PDB entry 4NE1 | X-ray diffraction, 6.50 A resolution (low resolution: residue-level contacts below are approximate; hydrogen-bond / salt-bridge calls are withheld) | chains C and D of the 24 polymer chains in the assembly

Chain C:
Molecule: Centromere protein S
From: Homo sapiens
UniProtKB: Q8N2Z9 (CENPS_HUMAN); numbering as in UniProt (aligned over 14-118)
Amino-acid sequence (105 residues; row label = number of the first residue in the row):
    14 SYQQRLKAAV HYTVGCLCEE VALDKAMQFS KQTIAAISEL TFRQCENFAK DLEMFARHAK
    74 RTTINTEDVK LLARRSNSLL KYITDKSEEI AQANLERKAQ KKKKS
Disordered / not traced: 107-118
Sequence notes: conflict Ala-39 (Glu in Q8N2Z9), Ala-106 (Ile in Q8N2Z9)
Curated features (UniProtKB/Swiss-Prot):
  - mutagenesis: Lys-73 to Arg-74 (No effect on CENPX- and FANCM-binding; loss of double-stranded DNA-binding of the MHF heterodimer and of FANCM recruitment to fork DNA decrease in FA core complex activity, as shown by lower levels ...), Arg-87 to Arg-88 (Partial loss of CENPX- and FANCM-binding decrease in FA core complex activity, as shown by lower levels of FANCD2 monoubiquitination and higher frequency of sister chromatin exchanges ...)
Reported in the primary citation:
  - mutagenesis - K73A/K94A/K99A/R110A, K73A/R74A: abolished binding to the 26-nt DNA strand
  - mutagenesis - K73A/K94A/K99A/R110A: unchanged binding to FANCM
  - mutagenesis - K73A/K94A/K99A/R110A: decreased growth in response to mitomycin C (MMC)
  - mutagenesis - K73A/K94A/K99A/R110A: decreased signaling

Chain D:
Molecule: Centromere protein X
From: Homo sapiens
UniProtKB: A8MT69 (CENPX_HUMAN); numbering as in UniProt (aligned over 8-81)
Amino-acid sequence (74 residues; each row starts with the number of its first residue):
     8 SGFRKELVSR LLHLHFKDDK TKVSGDALQL MVELLKVFVV EAAVRGVRQA QAEDALRVDV
    68 DQLEKVLPQL LLDF
Reported in the primary citation:
  - mutagenesis - K12A/H20A/K27A/K29A: abolished binding to the 26-nt DNA strand

Interface between chain C and chain D:
Residue-residue contacts (94; chain C residue first):
  Tyr-15(C) / Arg-17(D)
  Gln-16(C) / Leu-21(D)
  Gln-16(C) / His-22(D)
  Leu-19(C) / Leu-21(D)
  Ala-22(C) / Arg-11(D)
  Ala-22(C) / Leu-14(D)
  Val-23(C) / Leu-18(D)
  Tyr-25(C) / Arg-11(D)
  Thr-26(C) / Phe-10(D)
  Thr-26(C) / Arg-11(D)
  Val-27(C) / Phe-10(D)
  Val-27(C) / Val-46(D)
  Cys-29(C) / Ser-8(D)
  Leu-30(C) / Ser-8(D)
  Leu-30(C) / Phe-10(D)
  Leu-30(C) / Lys-43(D)
  Leu-30(C) / Val-46(D)
  Leu-30(C) / Val-47(D)
  Cys-31(C) / Val-46(D)
  Cys-31(C) / Ala-50(D)
  Glu-33(C) / Ser-8(D)
  Val-34(C) / Ala-50(D)
  Val-34(C) / Val-51(D)
  Lys-38(C) / Val-51(D)
  Lys-38(C) / Val-54(D)
  Lys-38(C) / Gln-58(D)
  Met-40(C) / Val-54(D)
  Met-40(C) / Gln-58(D)
  Gln-41(C) / Leu-63(D)
  Gln-41(C) / Arg-64(D)
  Gln-41(C) / Val-65(D)
  Phe-42(C) / Ala-50(D)
  Phe-42(C) / Val-54(D)
  Phe-42(C) / Arg-64(D)
  Ser-43(C) / Arg-64(D)
  Ser-43(C) / Val-65(D)
  Ser-43(C) / Asp-66(D)
  Gln-45(C) / Asp-66(D)
  Gln-45(C) / Val-67(D)
  Thr-46(C) / Val-65(D)
  Thr-46(C) / Asp-66(D)
  Thr-46(C) / Leu-70(D)
  Ala-49(C) / Leu-70(D)
  Ile-50(C) / Ala-49(D)
  Ile-50(C) / Ala-50(D)
  Ile-50(C) / Leu-70(D)
  Leu-53(C) / Phe-45(D)
  Leu-53(C) / Leu-77(D)
  Leu-53(C) / Leu-78(D)
  Thr-54(C) / Phe-10(D)
  Thr-54(C) / Phe-45(D)
  Thr-54(C) / Val-46(D)
  Phe-55(C) / Leu-18(D)
  Gln-57(C) / Phe-45(D)
  Gln-57(C) / Phe-81(D)
  Cys-58(C) / Leu-18(D)
  Cys-58(C) / Leu-42(D)
  Phe-61(C) / Met-38(D)
  Phe-61(C) / Leu-42(D)
  Ala-62(C) / Leu-19(D)
  Ala-62(C) / Phe-23(D)
  Lys-63(C) / His-22(D)
  Lys-63(C) / Lys-24(D)
  Leu-65(C) / Leu-19(D)
  Leu-65(C) / Met-38(D)
  Glu-66(C) / Lys-24(D)
  Glu-66(C) / Asp-25(D)
  Glu-66(C) / Thr-28(D)
  Arg-70(C) / Asp-25(D)
  Arg-70(C) / Lys-27(D)
  Thr-75(C) / Lys-27(D)
  Thr-75(C) / Thr-28(D)
  Thr-75(C) / Lys-29(D)
  Thr-76(C) / Lys-29(D)
  Ile-77(C) / Thr-28(D)
  Ile-77(C) / Lys-29(D)
  Ile-77(C) / Val-30(D)
  Ile-77(C) / Ser-31(D)
  Asn-78(C) / Ser-31(D)
  Asn-78(C) / Ala-34(D)
  Thr-79(C) / Asp-33(D)
  Thr-79(C) / Ala-34(D)
  Val-82(C) / Ala-34(D)
  Val-82(C) / Leu-37(D)
  Val-82(C) / Met-38(D)
  Val-82(C) / Leu-41(D)
  Leu-85(C) / Met-38(D)
  Leu-92(C) / Leu-41(D)
  Leu-92(C) / Phe-81(D)
  Ile-96(C) / Glu-40(D)
  Lys-99(C) / Glu-40(D)
  Ser-100(C) / Leu-37(D)
  Ile-103(C) / Gln-36(D)
  Ile-103(C) / Glu-40(D)
Other interface residues (no listed pair), chain C (48 interface residues in all): Lys-83, Ala-86, Tyr-95
Other interface residues (no listed pair), chain D (46 interface residues in all): Val-44, Ala-62, Leu-74

Overview:
The interface between chain C and chain D involves 48 residues on one side and 46 on the other. UniProt lists
4 mutagenesis sites on chain C. From the paper: K73A/K94A/K99A/R110A and K73A/R74A of chain C abolish binding
to the 26-nt DNA strand; K73A/K94A/K99A/R110A of chain C reduce growth in response to mitomycin C (MMC).
Here chain C is Centromere protein S and chain D is Centromere protein X, both from Homo sapiens. Entry 4NE1
(Human MHF1 MHF2 DNA complexes) was determined by X-ray diffraction, deposited together with 4NDY, 4NE3, 4NE5
and 4NE6.
